PDB entry 6EU2 | electron microscopy, 3.40 A resolution | chains A and O of the 17 polymer chains in the assembly

# Chain A
Protein: DNA-directed RNA polymerase III subunit RPC1
From: Saccharomyces cerevisiae (strain ATCC 204508 / S288c)
Notes: EC 2.7.7.6
Reference sequence: P04051 (RPC1_YEAST); residue numbers follow UniProt; this construct covers 1-1460
Amino-acid sequence (1460 residues; numbered 1 to 1460; the number before each row is that of its first residue):
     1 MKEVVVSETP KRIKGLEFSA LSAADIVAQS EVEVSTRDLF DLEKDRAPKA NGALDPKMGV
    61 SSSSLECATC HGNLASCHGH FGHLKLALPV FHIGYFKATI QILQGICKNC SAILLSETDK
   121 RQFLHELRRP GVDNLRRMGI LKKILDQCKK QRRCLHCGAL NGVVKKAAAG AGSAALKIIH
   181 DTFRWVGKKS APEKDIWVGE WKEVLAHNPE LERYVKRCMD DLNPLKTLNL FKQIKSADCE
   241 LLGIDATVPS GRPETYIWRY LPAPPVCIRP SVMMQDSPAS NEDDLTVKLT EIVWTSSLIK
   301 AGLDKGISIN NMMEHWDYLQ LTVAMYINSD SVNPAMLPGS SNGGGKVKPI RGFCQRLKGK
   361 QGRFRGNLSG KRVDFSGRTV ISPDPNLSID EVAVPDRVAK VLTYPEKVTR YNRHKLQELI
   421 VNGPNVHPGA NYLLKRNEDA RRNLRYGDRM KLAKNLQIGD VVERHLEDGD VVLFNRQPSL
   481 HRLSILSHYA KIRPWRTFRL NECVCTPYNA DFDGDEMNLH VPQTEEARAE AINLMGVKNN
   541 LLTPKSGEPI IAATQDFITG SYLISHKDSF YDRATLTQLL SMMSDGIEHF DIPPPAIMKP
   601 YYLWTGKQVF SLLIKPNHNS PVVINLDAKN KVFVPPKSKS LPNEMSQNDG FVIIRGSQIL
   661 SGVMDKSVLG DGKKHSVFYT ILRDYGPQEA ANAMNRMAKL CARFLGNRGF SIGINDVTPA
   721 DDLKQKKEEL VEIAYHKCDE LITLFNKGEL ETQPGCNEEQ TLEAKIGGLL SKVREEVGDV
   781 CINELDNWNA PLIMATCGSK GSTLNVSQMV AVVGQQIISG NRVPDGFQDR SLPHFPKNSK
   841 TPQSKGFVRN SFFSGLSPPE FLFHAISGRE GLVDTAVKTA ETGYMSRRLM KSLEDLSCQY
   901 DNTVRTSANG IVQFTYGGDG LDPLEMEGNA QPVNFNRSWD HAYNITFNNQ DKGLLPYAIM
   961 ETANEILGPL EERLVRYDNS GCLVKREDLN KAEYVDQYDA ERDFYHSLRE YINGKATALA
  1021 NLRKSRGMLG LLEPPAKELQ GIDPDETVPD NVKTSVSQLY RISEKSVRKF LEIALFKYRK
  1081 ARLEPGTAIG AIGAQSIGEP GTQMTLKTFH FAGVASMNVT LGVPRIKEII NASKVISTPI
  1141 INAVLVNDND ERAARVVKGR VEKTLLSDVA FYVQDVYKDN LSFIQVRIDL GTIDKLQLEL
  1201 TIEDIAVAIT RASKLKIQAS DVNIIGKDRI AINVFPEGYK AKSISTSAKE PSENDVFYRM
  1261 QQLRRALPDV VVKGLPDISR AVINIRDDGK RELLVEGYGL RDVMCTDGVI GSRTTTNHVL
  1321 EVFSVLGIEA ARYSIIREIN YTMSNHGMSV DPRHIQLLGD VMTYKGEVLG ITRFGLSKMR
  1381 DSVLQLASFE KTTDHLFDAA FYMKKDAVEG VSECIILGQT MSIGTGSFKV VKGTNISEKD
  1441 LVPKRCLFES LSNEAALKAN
Unresolved in the structure: 1, 169-174, 330-365, 1237-1251
Metal / ion sites: Zn2+ site 1 near Cys70 (its only coordinating residue here); Zn2+ site 2: Cys107, Cys154, Cys157; Mg2+: Asp511, Asp513, Asp515

# Chain O
Protein: DNA-directed RNA polymerase III subunit RPC3
From: Saccharomyces cerevisiae (strain ATCC 204508 / S288c)
Reference sequence: P32349 (RPC3_YEAST); numbering as in UniProt (aligned over 1-654)
Amino-acid sequence (654 residues; each row starts with the number of its first residue):
     1 MDELLGEALS AENQTGESTV ESEKLVTPED VMTISSLEQR TLNPDLFLYK ELVKAHLGER
    61 AASVIGMLVA LGRLSVRELV EKIDGMDVDS VKTTLVSLTQ LRCVKYLQET AISGKKTTYY
   121 YYNEEGIHIL LYSGLIIDEI ITQMRVNDEE EHKQLVAEIV QNVISLGSLT VEDYLSSVTS
   181 DSMKYTISSL FVQLCEMGYL IQISKLHYTP IEDLWQFLYE KHYKNIPRNS PLSDLKKRSQ
   241 AKMNAKTDFA KIINKPNELS QILTVDPKTS LRIVKPTVSL TINLDRFMKG RRSKQLINLA
   301 KTRVGSVTAQ VYKIALRLTE QKSPKIRDPL TQTGLLQDLE EAKSFQDEAE LVEEKTPGLT
   361 FNAIDLARHL PAELDLRGSL LSRKPSDNKK RSGSNAAASL PSKKLKTEDG FVIPALPAAV
   421 SKSLQESGDT QEEDEEEEDL DADTEDPHSA SLINSHLKIL ASSNFPFLNE TKPGVYYVPY
   481 SKLMPVLKSS VYEYVIASTL GPSAMRLSRC IRDNKLVSEK IINSTALMKE KDIRSTLASL
   541 IRYNSVEIQE VPRTADRSAS RAVFLFRCKE THSYNFMRQN LEWNMANLLF KKEKLKQENS
   601 TLLKKANRDD VKGRENELLL PSELNQLKMV NERELNVFAR LSRLLSLWEV FQMA
Unresolved in the structure: 1-30, 371-449, 611-618

# How chain A and chain O interact
Residue-residue contacts - 83 pairs, chain A then chain O:
  Ser22(A) with Leu42(O)
  Ala24(A) with Leu37(O)
  Val27(A) with Leu37(O), hydrophobic
  Glu31(A) with Val31(O)
  Lys108(A) with His572(O), hydrogen bond (backbone-side chain)
  Asn109(A) with Thr571(O), hydrogen bond; His572(O); Asn575(O)
  Glu117(A) with Glu212(O); Thr333(O), hydrogen bond
  Thr118(A) with Glu212(O); Gln216(O)
  Arg121(A) with Arg73(O); Tyr121(O), hydrogen bond
  Gln151(A) with Gln337(O), hydrogen bond
  Arg152(A) with Gln337(O)
  Arg153(A) with Gln337(O); Leu339(O)
  Cys154(A) with Leu335(O)
  Leu155(A) with Leu335(O)
  His156(A) with Gln332(O)
  Ala167(A) with Arg557(O)
  Lys189(A) with Leu339(O)
  Glu200(A) with Lys515(O); Leu516(O); Arg567(O), salt bridge
  Trp201(A) with Leu565(O), hydrophobic
  Glu203(A) with Lys515(O)
  Val204(A) with Lys515(O); Leu516(O)
  Asn208(A) with Lys520(O), hydrogen bond
  Leu211(A) with Arg553(O), hydrogen bond (backbone-side chain)
  Glu212(A) with Arg553(O)
  Val215(A) with Val551(O), hydrophobic; Pro552(O); Arg553(O)
  Arg217(A) with Arg557(O)
  Cys218(A) with Gln549(O), hydrogen bond (backbone-side chain); Glu550(O); Val551(O), hydrophobic
  Asp221(A) with Ile548(O); Gln549(O); Glu550(O)
  Asn223(A) with Ile548(O)
  Leu225(A) with Ile541(O), hydrophobic
  Lys226(A) with Glu547(O)
  Asn229(A) with Arg542(O); Asn544(O), hydrogen bond; Phe576(O)
  Gln233(A) with Asn575(O); Phe576(O)
  Ile234(A) with Asp45(O)
  Lys235(A) with Asp45(O); Tyr122(O)
  Ser236(A) with Val69(O); Ala70(O)
  Ala237(A) with Val69(O); Leu71(O)
  Glu240(A) with Leu71(O)
  Ala246(A) with Ala70(O)
  Thr247(A) with Met67(O)
  Pro249(A) with Leu42(O)
  Arg252(A) with Thr41(O), hydrogen bond (side chain-backbone); Leu42(O), hydrogen bond (side chain-backbone); Asn43(O); Pro44(O)
  Glu254(A) with Thr41(O)
  Arg259(A) with Thr41(O)
  Leu303(A) with Ser535(O)
  Asp304(A) with Ser535(O)
  Gly306(A) with Arg534(O)
  Ile307(A) with Glu530(O)
  Ser308(A) with Arg534(O), hydrogen bond
  Ile309(A) with Arg534(O); Phe564(O), hydrophobic
  Asn310(A) with Ala559(O); Ala562(O)
  Met313(A) with Ile548(O), hydrophobic; Ala559(O); Phe564(O), hydrophobic
  Glu314(A) with Ala559(O); Ser560(O), hydrogen bond
  Asp317(A) with Ala559(O)
Interface residues without a listed pair, chain A (66 interface residues in all): Ala23, His83, Arg128, Lys150, Ala168, Ile179, Ile196, Trp197, His207, Met219, Lys232, Tyr260
Interface residues without a listed pair, chain O (60 interface residues in all): Glu38, Gly72, Glu78, Lys82, Lys343, Asn514, Ala538, Ala555, Asp556, Val563, Glu570, Gln579

# In short
66 residues of chain A face 60 of chain O across their interface, with 13 hydrogen bonds and 1 salt bridge.
Polar contacts include Glu200(A)-Arg567(O), Lys108(A)-His572(O) and Asn109(A)-Thr571(O). The Zn2+ site 2 is
built by Cys107(A), Cys154(A) and Cys157(A).
Chain A is DNA-directed RNA polymerase III subunit RPC1 and chain O is DNA-directed RNA polymerase III subunit
RPC3, both from Saccharomyces cerevisiae (strain ATCC 204508 / S288c); the structure, Apo RNA Polymerase III -
open conformation (oPOL3), was determined by electron microscopy, deposited together with 6EU0, 6EU1 and 6EU3.
